Entry 8TZO (electron microscopy, 3.10 A resolution); this record covers chains A and C of the 3 polymer chains in the assembly.

# Chain A
Name: Protein Wnt-7a
Source organism: Homo sapiens
UniProtKB: O00755 (WNT7A_HUMAN); residue numbers follow UniProt; this construct covers 1-349
Amino-acid sequence (349 residues; each row starts with the number of its first residue):
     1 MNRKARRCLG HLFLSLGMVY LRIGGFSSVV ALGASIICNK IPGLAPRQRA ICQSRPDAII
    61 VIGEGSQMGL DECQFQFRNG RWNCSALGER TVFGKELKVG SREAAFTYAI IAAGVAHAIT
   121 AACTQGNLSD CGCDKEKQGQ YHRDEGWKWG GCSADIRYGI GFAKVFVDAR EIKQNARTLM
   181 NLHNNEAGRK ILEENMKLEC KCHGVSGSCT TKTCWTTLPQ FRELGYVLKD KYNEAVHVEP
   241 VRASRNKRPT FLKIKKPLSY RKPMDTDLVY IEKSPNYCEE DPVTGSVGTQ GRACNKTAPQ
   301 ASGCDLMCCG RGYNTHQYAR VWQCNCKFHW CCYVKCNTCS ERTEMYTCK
Disordered / not traced: 1-36, 134-145
Cystine bridges: Cys38-Cys52, Cys73-Cys84, Cys123-Cys131, Cys133-Cys152, Cys200-Cys214, Cys202-Cys209, Cys278-Cys309, Cys294-Cys304, Cys308-Cys348, Cys324-Cys339, Cys326-Cys336, Cys331-Cys332
Covalently attached groups: palmitoleic acid (PAM) linked to Ser206; glycan linked to Asn295
UniProt features mapped onto this chain:
  - region: Val238 to Thr266 (Disordered linker)
  - lipidation: Ser206 (O-palmitoleoyl serine)
  - glycosylation (N-linked (GlcNAc...) asparagine): Asn83, Asn127, Asn295
  - natural variant: Glu72 (E72K: In LPHAS), Arg102 (R102W: In LPHAS; uncertain significance), Ala109 (A109T: In FUHRS), Arg222 (R222W: In LPHAS), Arg292 (R292C: In LPHAS), Gly312 (G312S: In SS; uncertain significance)
  - mutagenesis: Ser206 (S206A: Does not affect interaction with RECK), Val241 (V241A: In 4A; abolished interaction with RECK; when associated with 251-A-A-252 and A-262), Phe251 to Leu252 (In 4A; abolished interaction with RECK; when associated with A-241 and A-262), Lys262 (K262A: In 4A; abolished interaction with RECK; when associated with A-241 and 251-A-A-252)
What the authors report for this chain:
  - post-translational modification sites: Ser206, Asn295
  - mutagenesis - K40S, I60P: decreased signaling

# Chain C
Name: Calreticulin
Source organism: Homo sapiens
UniProtKB: P27797 (CALR_HUMAN); residues 1-417 here = UniProt positions 1-417
Amino-acid sequence (417 residues; numbered 1 to 417; the number before each row is that of its first residue):
     1 MLLSVPLLLG LLGLAVAEPA VYFKEQFLDG DGWTSRWIES KHKSDFGKFV LSSGKFYGDE
    61 EKDKGLQTSQ DARFYALSAS FEPFSNKGQT LVVQFTVKHE QNIDCGGGYV KLFPNSLDQT
   121 DMHGDSEYNI MFGPDICGPG TKKVHVIFNY KGKNVLINKD IRCKDDEFTH LYTLIVRPDN
   181 TYEVKIDNSQ VESGSLEDDW DFLPPKKIKD PDASKPEDWD ERAKIDDPTD SKPEDWDKPE
   241 HIPDPDAKKP EDWDEEMDGE WEPPVIQNPE YKGEWKPRQI DNPDYKGTWI HPEIDNPEYS
   301 PDPSIYAYDN FGVLGLDLWQ VKSGTIFDNF LITNDEAYAE EFGNETWGVT KAAEKQMKDK
   361 QDEEQRLKEE EEDKKRKEEE EAEDKEDDED KDEDEEDEED KEEDEEEDVP GQAKDEL
Disordered / not traced: 1-17, 208-294, 378-417
Cystine bridges: Cys105-Cys137
Metal / ion sites: Ca2+: Gln26, Lys62, Lys64, Asp328
UniProt features mapped onto this chain:
  - region: Asp237 to Glu270 (Interaction with PPIB), Gly259 to Pro297 (3 X approximate repeats)
  - motif: Lys414 to Leu417 (Prevents secretion from ER)
  - binding site (Ca(2+)): Gln26, Lys62, Lys64, Asp328
  - binding site (an alpha-D-glucoside): Tyr109, Lys111, Tyr128, Asp135, Asp317
  - modified residue: Lys48 (N6-acetyllysine), Lys64 (N6-(2-hydroxyisobutyryl)lysine), Lys159 (N6-acetyllysine), Lys209 (N6-acetyllysine)
  - glycosylation: Asn344 (N-linked (GlcNAc...) asparagine)
What the authors report for this chain:
  - binding site for alpha-D-glucopyranose: Tyr109, Lys111, Tyr128
  - binding site for alpha-D-mannopyranose: Asp135

# How chain A and chain C interact
Residue-residue contacts - 20 pairs, chain A then chain C:
  Asn325(A) - Gly124(C)
  Asn325(A) - Asp125(C)
  Asn325(A) - Ser126(C)
  Asn325(A) - Asn154(C)
  Cys326(A) - Asp125(C)
  Asn337(A) - Glu127(C)
  Asn337(A) - Gly152(C)  hydrogen bond (side chain-backbone)
  Asn337(A) - Asn154(C)
  Thr338(A) - Gly152(C)  hydrogen bond (backbone-backbone)
  Thr338(A) - Lys153(C)
  Thr338(A) - Asn154(C)  hydrogen bond (backbone-backbone)
  Cys339(A) - Asn154(C)
  Cys339(A) - Leu156(C)  hydrophobic
  Ser340(A) - Asn154(C)
  Ser340(A) - Val155(C)
  Ser340(A) - Leu156(C)  hydrogen bond (backbone-backbone)
  Glu341(A) - Lys143(C)  salt bridge
  Glu341(A) - Leu156(C)
  Arg342(A) - Asn158(C)  hydrogen bond
  Arg342(A) - Asp201(C)  salt bridge
Interface residues without a listed pair, chain A (9 interface residues in all): Lys335
Interface residues without a listed pair, chain C (14 interface residues in all): Tyr128, Asn149
The authors on this interface:
  - interface residues, chain C: Gly152(C)

# In short
The interface between chain A and chain C involves 9 residues on one side and 14 on the other; the contacts
include 5 hydrogen bonds and 2 salt bridges. Among the polar pairs are Glu341(A)-Lys143(C),
Arg342(A)-Asp201(C) and Asn337(A)-Gly152(C). From the paper: a binding site for alpha-D-glucopyranose at
Tyr109(C), Lys111(C) and Tyr128(C); K40S and I60P of chain A reduce signaling.
Here chain A is Protein Wnt-7a and chain C is Calreticulin, both from Homo sapiens. Entry 8TZO (Structure of
human Wnt7a bound to WLS and CALR) was determined by electron microscopy, deposited together with 8TZP, 8TZR
and 8TZS.
